1HTL - chains E and C of the 7 polymer chains in the assembly; structure by X-ray diffraction, 2.50 A resolution.

== Chain E ==
Molecule: Heat-labile enterotoxin, subunit B
Organism: Escherichia coli
UniProt: P32890 (ELBP_ECOLI); residues 1-103 here correspond to UniProt positions 22-124 (UniProt number = residue number + 21)
Chain sequence (103 residues; each row starts with the number of its first residue):
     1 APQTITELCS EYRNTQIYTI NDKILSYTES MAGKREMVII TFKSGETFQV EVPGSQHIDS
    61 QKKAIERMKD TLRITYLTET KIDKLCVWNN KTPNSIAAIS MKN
Cystine bridges: C9-C86

== Chain C ==
Molecule: Heat-labile enterotoxin, subunit A
Organism: Escherichia coli
UniProt: P06717 (ELAP_ECOLI); residues 192-240 here correspond to UniProt positions 210-258 (UniProt number = residue number + 18)
Chain sequence (49 residues; numbered 192 to 240; the number before each row is that of its first residue):
   192 RTITGDTCNE ETQNLSTIYL REYQSKVKRQ IFSDYQSEVD IYNRIRDEL
Disordered / not traced: 192-195, 237-240

== How chain E and chain C interact ==
Contacting residue pairs (21):
  K62(E) - I236(C)
  K63(E) - I232(C)
  K63(E) - Y233(C)
  K63(E) - I236(C)
  E66(E) - I232(C)
  E66(E) - R235(C)  salt bridge
  E66(E) - I236(C)
  R67(E) - I232(C)
  I74(E) - Q227(C)
  L77(E) - K219(C)  hydrogen bond (backbone-side chain)
  L77(E) - F223(C)
  T78(E) - S216(C)  hydrogen bond (backbone-side chain)
  T78(E) - K219(C)
  T78(E) - R220(C)
  E79(E) - S216(C)  hydrogen bond (backbone-side chain)
  E79(E) - K219(C)  salt bridge
  T80(E) - S216(C)
  T80(E) - R220(C)
  K81(E) - E213(C)  salt bridge
  N103(E) - K217(C)
  N103(E) - R220(C)  hydrogen bond (backbone-side chain)
Also at the interface, not in a pair above, chain C (12 interface residues in all): R212

== Overview ==
11 residues of chain E and 12 residues of chain C are in contact, with 4 hydrogen bonds and 3 salt bridges.
Polar pairs include E66(E)-R235(C), E79(E)-K219(C) and K81(E)-E213(C).
Chain E is Heat-labile enterotoxin, subunit B and chain C is Heat-labile enterotoxin, subunit A, both from
Escherichia coli; the structure, Mutation of a buried residue causes lack of activity but no conformational
change: crystal structure of ..., was determined by X-ray diffraction.
